PDB entry 6RDM | electron microscopy, 3.44 A resolution | chains P and V of the 20 polymer chains in the assembly

[Chain P]
Name: Mitochondrial ATP synthase subunit OSCP
Source organism: Polytomella sp. Pringsheim 198.80
Reference sequence: D8V7I1 (D8V7I1_9CHLO); residue numbers follow UniProt; this construct covers 1-229
Amino-acid sequence (229 residues; each row starts with the number of its first residue):
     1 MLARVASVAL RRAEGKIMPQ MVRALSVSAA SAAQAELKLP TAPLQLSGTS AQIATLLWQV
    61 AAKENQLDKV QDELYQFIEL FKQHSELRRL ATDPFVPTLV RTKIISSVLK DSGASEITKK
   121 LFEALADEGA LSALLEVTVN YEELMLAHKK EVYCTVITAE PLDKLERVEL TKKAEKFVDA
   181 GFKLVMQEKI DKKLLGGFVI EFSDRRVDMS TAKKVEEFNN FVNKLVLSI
Disordered / not traced: 1-36, 151-229

[Chain V]
Name: ATP synthase subunit alpha
Source organism: Polytomella sp. Pringsheim 198.80
Reference sequence: A0ZW40 (A0ZW40_9CHLO); numbering as in UniProt (aligned over 1-562)
Amino-acid sequence (562 residues; numbered 1 to 562; the number before each row is that of its first residue):
     1 MRSPAAFVAR SGLFKASLGQ SNWAQKAEQM MASVTRTFAA DAKALDELRK PKFSSKYLIQ
    61 HVSQKLIPAV KEWEKSYQPP VIHLGRVLSV GDGIARVYGL KSVQAGELVC FDSGVKGMAL
   121 NLQADHVGVV VFGNDSVIHQ GDLVYRTGQI VNVPIGPGTL GRVTDGLGQP IDGKGPLTNV
   181 RSSLVEVKAP GIIARQSVRE PLFTGVKAVD ALVPIGRGQR ELIIGDRQTG KTAVAIDAII
   241 HQKNCNEQVP KAQRVYCVYV AVGQKRSTVA QLVKLFTQTG AMRYTIMVSA TASDAAPLQF
   301 LAPYSGCAMA EYFRDTGKHG LIIYDDLSKQ SVAYRQMSLL LRRPPGREAF PGDVFYLHSR
   361 LLERAAKLSK ELGGGSLTAF PVIETQAGDV SAYIATNVIS ITDGQIFLET ELFYKGIRPA
   421 LNVGLSVSRV GSAAQFPGMK QVAGTLKLEL AQYREVAAFA QFGSDLDAAT QYVLERGARL
   481 TEMLKQKQFA PIPIERQTVA VYAATKGFLD KVRVQDIVAA EEAVISQVNP AVFKILKANG
   541 KITPALDAHL KAELRKVKLP GA
Disordered / not traced: 1-42
Sequence notes: conflict Arg-266 (Lys in A0ZW40)
Ion coordination: Mg2+: Thr-232 (together with ATP)
Residues lining bound ligands: ATP (adenosine-5'-triphosphate): Arg-227, Gln-228, Thr-229, Gly-230, Lys-231, Thr-232, Ala-233, Asp-326, Phe-413, Arg-418, Pro-419, Gln-486, Lys-487, Gln-488

[Chain P / chain V interface]
Pairs across the interface (48; chain P residue first):
  Leu-37(P) with Ile-67(V), hydrophobic; Trp-73(V), hydrophobic; Tyr-77(V)
  Lys-38(P) with Trp-73(V)
  Thr-49(P) with Phe-53(V); Leu-58(V); Ile-59(V)
  Gln-52(P) with Ile-59(V)
  Ile-53(P) with Leu-58(V), hydrophobic
  Leu-56(P) with Val-62(V); Ser-63(V); Ile-67(V), hydrophobic
  Leu-57(P) with Leu-66(V), hydrophobic
  Val-60(P) with Leu-66(V); Val-70(V), hydrophobic
  Lys-63(P) with Glu-72(V); Trp-73(V)
  Glu-64(P) with Val-70(V); Lys-71(V), hydrogen bond (side chain-backbone); Glu-72(V)
  Ile-78(P) with Leu-45(V)
  Phe-81(P) with Leu-45(V), hydrophobic; Leu-48(V), hydrophobic
  Lys-82(P) with Leu-45(V)
  Arg-88(P) with Ala-44(V)
  Ala-91(P) with Leu-48(V), hydrophobic
  Glu-116(P) with Ala-69(V); Lys-71(V)
  Ile-117(P) with Leu-66(V)
  Lys-120(P) with Lys-65(V); Leu-66(V); Ala-69(V)
  Leu-121(P) with Leu-66(V)
  Glu-123(P) with Lys-65(V), salt bridge
  Ala-124(P) with His-61(V); Val-62(V), hydrophobic; Lys-65(V)
  Leu-125(P) with Val-62(V), hydrophobic
  Asp-127(P) with His-61(V), salt bridge
  Glu-128(P) with Leu-58(V); His-61(V), salt bridge
  Ala-130(P) with Phe-53(V), hydrophobic
  Ser-132(P) with Leu-48(V); Pro-51(V)
  Ala-133(P) with Pro-51(V), hydrophobic; Phe-53(V), hydrophobic
  Leu-135(P) with Leu-45(V); Leu-48(V)
Other interface residues (no listed pair), chain P (31 interface residues in all): Leu-39, Ser-50, Thr-92
Other interface residues (no listed pair), chain V (25 interface residues in all): Lys-43, Glu-47, Arg-49, Lys-52, Ser-55, Lys-56

[In short]
Chain P and chain V form an interface of 31 and 25 residues respectively; the contacts include 1 hydrogen bond
and 3 salt bridges. Among the polar pairs are Glu-123(P)/Lys-65(V), Asp-127(P)/His-61(V) and
Glu-128(P)/His-61(V). Bound to chain V: ATP.
Here chain P is Mitochondrial ATP synthase subunit OSCP and chain V is ATP synthase subunit alpha, both from
Polytomella sp. Pringsheim 198.80. Entry 6RDM (Cryo-EM structure of Polytomella F-ATP synthase, Rotary
substate 1B, focussed refinement of F1 head and rotor) was determined by electron microscopy together with
6RD4, 6RD5, 6RD6, 6RD7, 6RD8, 6RD9 and 46 further entries from the same study.
